8WLT - chains Ad and Ae of the 213 polymer chains in the assembly; structure by electron microscopy, 4.10 A resolution (low resolution: residue-level contacts below are approximate; hydrogen-bond / salt-bridge calls are withheld).

[Chain Ad (and Ae)]
Molecule: Flagellar M-ring protein
From: Salmonella enterica subsp. enterica serovar Typhimurium str. LT2
Notes: chain Ae of this document is another copy of the same molecule, construct and numbering; everything in this record applies to it too
Reference sequence: P15928 (FLIF_SALTY); numbering as in UniProt (aligned over 1-560)
Sequence (560 residues; row label = number of the first residue in the row):
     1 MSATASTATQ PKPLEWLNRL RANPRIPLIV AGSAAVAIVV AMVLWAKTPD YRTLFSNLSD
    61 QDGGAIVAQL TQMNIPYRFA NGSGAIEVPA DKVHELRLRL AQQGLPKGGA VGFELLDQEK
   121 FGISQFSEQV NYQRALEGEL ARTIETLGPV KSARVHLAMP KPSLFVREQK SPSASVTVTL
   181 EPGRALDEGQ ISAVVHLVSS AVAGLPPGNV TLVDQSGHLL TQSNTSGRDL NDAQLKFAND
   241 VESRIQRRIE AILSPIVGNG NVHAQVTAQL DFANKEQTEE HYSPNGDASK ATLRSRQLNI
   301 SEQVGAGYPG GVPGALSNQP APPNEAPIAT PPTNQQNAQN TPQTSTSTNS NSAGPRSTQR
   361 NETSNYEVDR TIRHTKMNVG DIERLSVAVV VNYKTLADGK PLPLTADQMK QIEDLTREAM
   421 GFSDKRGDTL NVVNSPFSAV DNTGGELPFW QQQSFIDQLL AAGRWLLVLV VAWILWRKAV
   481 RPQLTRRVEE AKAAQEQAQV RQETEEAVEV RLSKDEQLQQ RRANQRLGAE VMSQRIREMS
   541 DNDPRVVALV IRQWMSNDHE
Disordered / not traced: 1-228, 306-352, 440-560

[How chain Ad and chain Ae interact]
Pairs across the interface (103; chain Ad residue first):
  Asn-231(Ad) / Phe-237(Ae)
  Asn-231(Ad) / Val-379(Ae)
  Gln-234(Ad) / Asn-378(Ae)
  Leu-235(Ad) / Phe-237(Ae)
  Leu-235(Ad) / Val-241(Ae)
  Leu-235(Ad) / Arg-244(Ae)
  Glu-242(Ad) / Arg-248(Ae)
  His-263(Ad) / Pro-255(Ae)
  Gln-265(Ad) / Ala-251(Ae)
  Gln-265(Ad) / Ile-252(Ae)
  Val-266(Ad) / Arg-248(Ae)
  Thr-267(Ad) / Arg-248(Ae)
  Thr-267(Ad) / Glu-418(Ae)
  Thr-267(Ad) / Ala-419(Ae)
  Thr-267(Ad) / Gly-421(Ae)
  Gln-269(Ad) / Arg-426(Ae)
  Phe-272(Ad) / Asn-378(Ae)
  Ala-273(Ad) / Lys-376(Ae)
  Ala-273(Ad) / Met-377(Ae)
  Asn-274(Ad) / His-374(Ae)
  Asn-274(Ad) / Thr-375(Ae)
  Asn-274(Ad) / Lys-376(Ae)
  Lys-275(Ad) / Arg-373(Ae)
  Lys-275(Ad) / His-374(Ae)
  Lys-275(Ad) / Thr-375(Ae)
  Glu-276(Ad) / Ile-372(Ae)
  Glu-276(Ad) / Arg-373(Ae)
  Glu-276(Ad) / His-374(Ae)
  Gln-277(Ad) / Thr-371(Ae)
  Gln-277(Ad) / Ile-372(Ae)
  Gln-277(Ad) / Arg-373(Ae)
  Thr-278(Ad) / Arg-370(Ae)
  Thr-278(Ad) / Thr-371(Ae)
  Thr-278(Ad) / Ile-372(Ae)
  Glu-279(Ad) / Arg-370(Ae)
  Glu-279(Ad) / Thr-371(Ae)
  Glu-280(Ad) / Asp-369(Ae)
  Glu-280(Ad) / Arg-370(Ae)
  Tyr-282(Ad) / Thr-292(Ae)
  Tyr-282(Ad) / Glu-367(Ae)
  Tyr-282(Ad) / Val-368(Ae)
  Tyr-282(Ad) / Asp-369(Ae)
  Ser-283(Ad) / Thr-292(Ae)
  Pro-284(Ad) / Ser-289(Ae)
  Pro-284(Ad) / Lys-290(Ae)
  Pro-284(Ad) / Thr-292(Ae)
  Asn-285(Ad) / Ala-291(Ae)
  Asn-285(Ad) / Thr-292(Ae)
  Asn-285(Ad) / Leu-293(Ae)
  Gly-286(Ad) / Ala-288(Ae)
  Gly-286(Ad) / Ala-291(Ae)
  Ala-353(Ad) / Val-304(Ae)
  Gly-354(Ad) / Val-304(Ae)
  Gly-354(Ad) / Gly-305(Ae)
  Pro-355(Ad) / Val-304(Ae)
  Arg-356(Ad) / Gln-303(Ae)
  Arg-356(Ad) / Val-304(Ae)
  Ser-357(Ad) / Glu-302(Ae)
  Thr-358(Ad) / Ser-301(Ae)
  Thr-358(Ad) / Glu-302(Ae)
  Gln-359(Ad) / Ile-300(Ae)
  Arg-360(Ad) / Leu-298(Ae)
  Arg-360(Ad) / Asn-299(Ae)
  Arg-360(Ad) / Ile-300(Ae)
  Asn-361(Ad) / Leu-298(Ae)
  Asn-361(Ad) / Asn-299(Ae)
  Glu-362(Ad) / Arg-296(Ae)
  Glu-362(Ad) / Gln-297(Ae)
  Glu-362(Ad) / Leu-298(Ae)
  Thr-363(Ad) / Arg-296(Ae)
  Thr-363(Ad) / Gln-297(Ae)
  Ser-364(Ad) / Ser-295(Ae)
  Ser-364(Ad) / Arg-296(Ae)
  Asn-365(Ad) / Arg-294(Ae)
  Asn-365(Ad) / Ser-295(Ae)
  Tyr-366(Ad) / Leu-293(Ae)
  Tyr-366(Ad) / Arg-294(Ae)
  Glu-367(Ad) / Arg-294(Ae)
  Val-368(Ad) / Thr-292(Ae)
  Val-368(Ad) / Leu-293(Ae)
  Val-368(Ad) / Arg-294(Ae)
  Met-377(Ad) / Arg-373(Ae)
  Arg-384(Ad) / Gly-421(Ae)
  Arg-384(Ad) / Ser-423(Ae)
  Arg-384(Ad) / Arg-426(Ae)
  Ser-386(Ad) / Glu-418(Ae)
  Ser-386(Ad) / Gly-421(Ae)
  Val-387(Ad) / Glu-418(Ae)
  Ala-388(Ad) / Ile-252(Ae)
  Ala-388(Ad) / Glu-418(Ae)
  Val-390(Ad) / Pro-255(Ae)
  Val-390(Ad) / Ile-256(Ae)
  Thr-429(Ad) / Glu-418(Ae)
  Asn-431(Ad) / Asp-414(Ae)
  Asn-431(Ad) / Glu-418(Ae)
  Val-433(Ad) / Leu-415(Ae)
  Ser-435(Ad) / Ile-256(Ae)
  Ser-435(Ad) / Gln-411(Ae)
  Phe-437(Ad) / Pro-255(Ae)
  Ser-438(Ad) / Pro-255(Ae)
  Ser-438(Ad) / Ile-256(Ae)
  Ser-438(Ad) / Val-257(Ae)
  Ser-438(Ad) / Gly-258(Ae)
Also at the interface, not in a pair above, chain Ad (56 interface residues in all): Asp-232, His-281, Leu-430, Asn-434, Pro-436
Also at the interface, not in a pair above, chain Ae (52 interface residues in all): Asp-240, Gly-380, Phe-422

[Overview]
Chain Ad and chain Ae form an interface of 56 and 52 residues respectively.
Chain Ad and chain Ae are both Flagellar M-ring protein (Salmonella enterica subsp. enterica serovar
Typhimurium str. LT2); the structure, Cryo-EM structure of the membrane-anchored part of the flagellar
motor-hook complex in the CCW state, was determined by electron microscopy (same publication as 8WHT, 8WIW,
8WK3, 8WK4, 8WKI, 8WKK and 11 further entries).
